PDB entry 8BZO | electron microscopy, 3.50 A resolution | chains B and C of the 3 polymer chains in the assembly

# Chain B
Molecule: Cyclin-A2
Organism: Homo sapiens
UniProtKB: P20248 (CCNA2_HUMAN); residues 1-432 here = UniProt positions 1-432
Amino-acid sequence (432 residues; row label = number of the first residue in the row):
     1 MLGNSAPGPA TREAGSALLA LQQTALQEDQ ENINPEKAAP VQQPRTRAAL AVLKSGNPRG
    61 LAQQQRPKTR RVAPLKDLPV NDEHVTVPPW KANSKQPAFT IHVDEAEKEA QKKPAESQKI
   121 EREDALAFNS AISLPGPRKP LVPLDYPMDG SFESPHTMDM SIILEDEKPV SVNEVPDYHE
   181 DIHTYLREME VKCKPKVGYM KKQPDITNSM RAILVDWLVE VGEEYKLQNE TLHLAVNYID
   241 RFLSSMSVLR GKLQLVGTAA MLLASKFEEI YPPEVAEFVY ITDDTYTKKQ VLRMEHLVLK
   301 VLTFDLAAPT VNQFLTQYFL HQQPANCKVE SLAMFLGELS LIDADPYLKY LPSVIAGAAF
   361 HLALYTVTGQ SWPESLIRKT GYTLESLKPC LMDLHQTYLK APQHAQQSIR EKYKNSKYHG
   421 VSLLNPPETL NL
Not modelled in the structure: 1-174
UniProt features mapped onto this chain:
  - modified residue: M1 (N-acetylmethionine), S5 (Phosphoserine), S55 (Phosphoserine)

# Chain C
Molecule: Cyclin-dependent kinase inhibitor 1B
Organism: Homo sapiens
UniProtKB: O43806 (O43806_HUMAN); residue numbers follow UniProt; this construct covers 1-158
Amino-acid sequence (158 residues; row label = number of the first residue in the row):
     1 MSNVRVSNGS PSLERMDARQ AEHPKPSACR NLFGPVDHEE LTRDLEKHCR DMEEASQRKW
    61 NFDFQNHKPL EGKYEWQEVE KGSLPEFYYR PPRPPKGACK VPAQESQDGS GSRPAAPLIG
   121 APANSEDTHL VDPKTDPSDS QTGLAEQCAG IRKRPATD
Not modelled in the structure: 1-21, 94-158

# How chain B and chain C interact
Contacting residue pairs - 27 pairs, chain B then chain C:
  I213(B) - L32(C)  hydrophobic
  W217(B) - A28(C)  hydrogen bond (side chain-backbone)
  W217(B) - R30(C)
  W217(B) - L32(C)  hydrophobic
  E220(B) - S27(C)
  E220(B) - R30(C)  salt bridge
  V221(B) - A28(C)  hydrophobic
  R250(B) - F33(C)
  G251(B) - V36(C)
  L253(B) - F33(C)  hydrophobic
  Q254(B) - L32(C)  hydrogen bond (side chain-backbone)
  L255(B) - L41(C)  hydrophobic
  Y280(B) - P24(C)
  Y280(B) - K25(C)  hydrogen bond (side chain-backbone)
  I281(B) - A28(C)
  I281(B) - C29(C)
  I281(B) - R30(C)
  D283(B) - C29(C)  hydrogen bond
  T285(B) - N31(C)  hydrogen bond
  T285(B) - H38(C)  hydrogen bond (backbone-side chain)
  Q290(B) - L41(C)
  Q290(B) - T42(C)  hydrogen bond
  R293(B) - T42(C)
  R293(B) - L45(C)
  H296(B) - C49(C)  hydrogen bond
  L297(B) - H48(C)
  K300(B) - M52(C)
Other interface residues (no listed pair), chain B (24 interface residues in all): M210, K252, T282, Y286, L292, M294
Other interface residues (no listed pair), chain C (18 interface residues in all): D44

# In short
Chain B and chain C form an interface of 24 and 18 residues respectively, with 8 hydrogen bonds and 1 salt
bridge. Polar pairs include E220(B)-R30(C), W217(B)-A28(C) and Q254(B)-L32(C).
Chain B is Cyclin-A2 and chain C is Cyclin-dependent kinase inhibitor 1B, both from Homo sapiens; the
structure, Cryo-EM structure of CDK2-CyclinA in complex with p27 from the SCFSKP2 E3 ligase Complex, was
determined by electron microscopy (same publication as 8BYA and 8BYL).
